PDB entry 4ELY | X-ray diffraction, 1.93 A resolution | chains A and B of the 4 polymer chains in the assembly

# Chain A (and B)
Name: DNA gyrase subunit A
From: Shigella flexneri
Notes: EC 5.99.1.3; chain B of this document is another copy of the same molecule, construct and numbering; everything in this record applies to it too
UniProtKB: P0AES5 (GYRA_SHIFL); numbering as in UniProt (aligned over 363-497)
Chain sequence (156 residues; each row starts with the number of its first residue):
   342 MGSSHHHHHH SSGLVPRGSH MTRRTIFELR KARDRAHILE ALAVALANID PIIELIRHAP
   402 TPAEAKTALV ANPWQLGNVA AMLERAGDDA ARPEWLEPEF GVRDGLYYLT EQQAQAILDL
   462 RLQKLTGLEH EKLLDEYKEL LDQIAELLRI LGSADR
Unresolved in the structure: 342-362
Differences from the reference sequence: initiating methionine (342); expression tag (343-362)

# Interface between chain A and chain B
Pairs across the interface - 50 pairs, chain A then chain B:
  I390(A) with R398(B)
  I394(A) with I394(B), hydrophobic; L466(B), hydrophobic
  I397(A) with L463(B); T467(B)
  R398(A) with I390(B); D391(B), salt bridge; L466(B)
  A400(A) with T467(B); G468(B), hydrogen bond (backbone-backbone)
  P401(A) with G468(B); L469(B), hydrogen bond (backbone-backbone)
  T402(A) with T467(B); L469(B)
  P403(A) with Q464(B); T467(B); E470(B)
  A406(A) with T467(B)
  Q456(A) with Q464(B), hydrogen bond
  I458(A) with L463(B)
  L459(A) with R462(B); L463(B), hydrogen bond (backbone-backbone); Q464(B), hydrogen bond (backbone-backbone)
  D460(A) with R462(B), hydrogen bond (backbone-side chain)
  L461(A) with L461(B); R462(B); L463(B), hydrogen bond (backbone-backbone)
  R462(A) with L459(B); D460(B), hydrogen bond (side chain-backbone); L461(B); R462(B)
  L463(A) with I394(B), hydrophobic; I397(B); I458(B); L459(B), hydrogen bond (backbone-backbone); L461(B), hydrogen bond (backbone-backbone); L463(B), hydrophobic
  Q464(A) with P403(B); Q456(B), hydrogen bond; L459(B), hydrogen bond (backbone-backbone)
  L466(A) with R398(B)
  T467(A) with I397(B); A400(B); T402(B); P403(B); A406(B)
  G468(A) with A400(B), hydrogen bond (backbone-backbone); P401(B)
  L469(A) with P401(B), hydrogen bond (backbone-backbone)
  E470(A) with P403(B)
Other interface residues (no listed pair), chain A (24 interface residues in all): D391, E395

# In short
Chain A and chain B form an interface of 24 and 23 residues respectively, with 14 hydrogen bonds and 1 salt
bridge. Among the polar pairs are R398(A)-D391(B), Q456(A)-Q464(B) and D460(A)-R462(B).
Chain A and chain B are both DNA gyrase subunit A (Shigella flexneri); the structure, Ccdbvfi:gyra14ec, was
determined by X-ray diffraction, deposited together with 4ELZ.
